3MGQ - chains G and J of the 10 polymer chains in the assembly; structure by X-ray diffraction, 2.65 A resolution.

Chain G:
Name: Histone H2A
Source organism: Xenopus laevis
UniProtKB: Q6AZJ8 (Q6AZJ8_XENLA); residues 1-119 here correspond to UniProt positions 2-120 (UniProt number = residue number + 1)
Chain sequence (119 residues; row label = number of the first residue in the row):
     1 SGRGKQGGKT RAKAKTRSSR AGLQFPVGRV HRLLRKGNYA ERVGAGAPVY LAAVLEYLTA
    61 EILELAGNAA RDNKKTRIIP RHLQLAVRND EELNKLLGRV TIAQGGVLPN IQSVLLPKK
Not modelled in the structure: 1-12, 119
Ion coordination: Ni2+ near Asp90 (its only coordinating residue here)

Chain J:
Molecule: 147-nt DNA strand
Sequence (147 nucleotides; row label = number of the first residue in the row; numbers below 1 keep their minus sign (DA-73 is residue -73)):
   -73 ATCAATATCC ACCTGCAGAT ACTACCAAAA GTGTATTTGG AAACTGCTCC ATCAAAAGGC
   -13 ATGTTCAGCT GGATTCCAGC TGAACATGCC TTTTGATGGA GCAGTTTCCA AATACACTTT
    47 TGGTAGTATC TGCAGGTGGA TATTGAT
Ion coordination: Ni2+ site 1 near DG-56 (its only coordinating residue here); Ni2+ site 2: DG-35, DG-34; Ni2+ site 3 near DG-34 (its only coordinating residue here); Ni2+ site 4 near DG-6 (its only coordinating residue here); Ni2+ site 5 near DG-3 (its only coordinating residue here); Ni2+ site 6 near DG5 (its only coordinating residue here); Ni2+ site 7 near DG8 (its only coordinating residue here); Ni2+ site 8 near DG14 (its only coordinating residue here); Ni2+ site 9: DG24, DG25; Ni2+ site 10 near DG27 (its only coordinating residue here); Ni2+ site 11 near DA29 (its only coordinating residue here); Ni2+ site 12 near DG48 (its only coordinating residue here); 3 more Ni2+ sites not listed

Interface between chain G and chain J:
Pairs across the interface (18):
  Lys13(G) - DA-44(J)  base contact
  Lys13(G) - DG-43(J)  sugar contact
  Lys13(G) - DT-42(J)  sugar contact
  Ala14(G) - DG-43(J)  phosphate contact
  Ala14(G) - DT-42(J)  hydrogen bond to the phosphate
  Lys15(G) - DG-43(J)  sugar contact
  Lys15(G) - DT-42(J)  hydrogen bond to the phosphate
  Thr16(G) - DG-43(J)  phosphate contact
  Arg17(G) - DG-43(J)  salt bridge to the phosphate
  Arg20(G) - DT-42(J)  salt bridge to the phosphate
  Gly28(G) - DA-44(J)  phosphate contact
  Gly28(G) - DG-43(J)  phosphate contact
  Arg29(G) - DA-44(J)  hydrogen bond to the phosphate
  Arg32(G) - DA-45(J)  phosphate contact
  Arg32(G) - DA-44(J)  salt bridge to the phosphate
  Arg42(G) - DT-36(J)  sugar contact
  Arg42(G) - DG-35(J)  hydrogen bond to the sugar
  Arg77(G) - DA-55(J)  sugar contact
Other interface residues (no listed pair), chain G (12 interface residues in all): Ser18

In short:
Chain G and chain J form an interface of 12 and 7 residues respectively, with 4 hydrogen bonds and 3 salt
bridges. Polar pairs include Arg42(G)-DG-35(J), Ala14(G)-DT-42(J) and Lys15(G)-DT-42(J). The Ni2+ site 2 is
built by DG-35(J) and DG-34(J).
Chain G is Histone H2A (Xenopus laevis) and chain J is a 147-nt DNA strand; the structure, Binding of Nickel
ions to the Nucleosome Core Particle, was determined by X-ray diffraction together with 3MGP, 3MGR and 3MGS
from the same study.
